Entry 3ZTB (X-ray diffraction, 2.80 A resolution); this record covers chains A and B.

Chain A (and B):
Protein: Anti-sigma-factor antagonist (stas) domain protein
Source organism: Moorella thermoacetica
Notes: chain B of this document is another copy of the same molecule, construct and numbering; everything in this record applies to it too
UniProt: Q2RIF5 (Q2RIF5_MOOTA); residue numbers follow UniProt; this construct covers 1-123
Chain sequence (123 residues; each row starts with the number of its first residue):
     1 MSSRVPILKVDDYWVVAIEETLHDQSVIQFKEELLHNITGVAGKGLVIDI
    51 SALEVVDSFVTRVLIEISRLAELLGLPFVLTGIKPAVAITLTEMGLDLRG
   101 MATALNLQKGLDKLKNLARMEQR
Unresolved in the structure: 1-3, 118-123 (chain B: 1-5, 120-123)
Modified residues: Ser58 (phosphoserine; SEP)
What the authors report for this chain:
  - post-translational modification sites: Ser58
  - binding site for iodide ion: Leu98, Arg99, Ala104, Leu105, Asn106

How chain A and chain B interact:
Pairs across the interface (12; chain A residue first):
  Leu35(A) with Val10(B)
  His36(A) with Asp11(B), salt bridge
  Thr39(A) with Gln108(B)
  Glu66(A) with Leu8(B); Lys9(B)
  Leu70(A) with Leu8(B), hydrophobic; Leu107(B), hydrophobic
  Leu73(A) with Leu8(B), hydrophobic; Asp49(B); Leu107(B), hydrophobic
  Leu74(A) with Leu107(B), hydrophobic; Gln108(B)
Interface residues without a listed pair, chain A (9 interface residues in all): Ile38, Arg69
Interface residues without a listed pair, chain B (12 interface residues in all): Pro6, Val15, Ala17, Leu111, Asp112

Overview:
The interface between chain A and chain B involves 9 residues on one side and 12 on the other; the contacts
include 1 salt bridge. Its one salt-bridged contact is His36(A)-Asp11(B). From the paper: a binding site for
iodide ion at Leu98(A), Arg99(A) and Ala104(A) among others; a modification site at Ser58(A).
Both chains are Anti-sigma-factor antagonist (stas) domain protein (Moorella thermoacetica). Entry 3ZTB (The
bacterial stressosome: a modular system that has been adapted to control secondary messenger signaling) was
determined by X-ray diffraction together with 3ZT9 and 3ZXN from the same study.
